Entry 1XNQ (X-ray diffraction, 3.05 A resolution); this record covers chains A and D of the 23 polymer chains in the assembly.

Chain A:
Molecule: 16S ribosomal RNA
Source organism: Thermus thermophilus
Sequence (1522 nucleotides; numbered 0 to 1544 plus 19 insertion-coded residues; 42 numbers in that range are skipped by the numbering (no residue carries them; nothing is unmodelled there); the number before each row is that of its first residue; a row labelled like 190A-190L holds insertion residues (190A, then the next letters in order); numbering starts at 0):
     0 UUUGUUGGAG AGUUUGAUCC UGGCUCAGGG UGAACGCUGG CGGCGUGCCU AAGACAUGCA
    60 AGUCGUGCGG G
    73 CCGCGGGGUU UU
    88 ACUCCG
    95 UGGUC
   101 AGCGGCGGAC GGGUGAGUAA CGCGUGGGU
  129A G
   130 ACCUACCCGG AAGAGGGGGA CAACCCGGGG AAACUCGGGC UAAUCCCCCA UGUGGACCCG
   190 C
190A-190L CCCUUGGGGUGU
   191 GUCCAAAGGG CUUU
   216 GCCCGCUUCC GGAUGGGCCC GCGUCCCAUC AGCUAGUUGG UGGGGUAAUG GCCCACCAAG
   276 GCGACGACGG GUAGCCGGUC UGAGAGGAUG GCCGGCCACA GGGGCACUGA GACACGGGCC
   336 CCACUCCUAC GGGAGGCAGC AGUUAGGAAU CUUCCGCAAU GGGCGCAAGC CUGACGGAGC
   396 GACGCCGCUU GGAGGAAGAA GCCCUUCGGG GUGUAAACUC CUGAA
   442 CCCGGGACGA AACCCCCGAC GA
   474 GGGGACUGAC GGUACCGGG
   494 GUAAUAGCGC CGGCCAACUC CGUGCCAGCA GCCGCGGUAA UACGGAGGGC GCGAGCGUUA
   554 CCCGGAUUCA CUGGGCGUAA AGGGCGUGUA GGCGGCCUGG GGCGUCCCAU GUGAAAGACC
   614 ACGGCUCAAC CGUGGGGGAG CGUGGGAUAC GCUCAGGCUA GACGGUGGGA GAGGGUGGUG
   674 GAAUUCCCGG AGUAGCGGUG AAAUGCGCAG AUACCGGGAG GAACGCCGAU GGCGAAGGCA
   734 GCCACCUGGU CCACCCGUGA CGCUGAGGCG CGAAAGCGUG GGGAGCAAAC CGGAUUAGAU
   794 ACCCGGGUAG UCCACGCCCU AAACGAUGCG CGCUAGGUCU CUGGGUCU
   848 CCUGGGGGCC GAAGCUAACG CGUUAAGCGC GCCGCCUGGG GAGUACGGCC GCAAGGCUGA
   908 AACUCAAAGG AAUUGACGGG GGCCCGCACA AGCGGUGGAG CAUGUGGUUU AAUUCGAAGC
   968 AACGCGAAGA ACCUUACCAG GCCUUGACAU GCUA
 1001A G
  1002 GGAACCCGGG UGAAAGCCUG GGGUGCCCC
1030A-1030D GCGA
  1031 GGGGAGCCCU AGCACAGGUG CUGCAUGGCC GUCGUCAGCU CGUGCCGUGA GGUGUUGGGU
  1091 UAAGUCCCGC AACGAGCGCA ACCCCCGCCG UUAGUUGCCA GCGGUUCGGC CGGGCACUCU
  1151 AACGGGACUG CCCGCGAAA
  1171 GCGGGAGGAA GGAGGGGACG ACGUCUGGUC AGCAUGGCCC UUACGGCCUG GGCGACACAC
  1231 GUGCUACAAU GCCCACUACA AAGCGAUGCC ACCCGGCAAC GGGGAGCUAA UCGCAAAAAG
  1291 GUGGGCCCAG UUCGGAUUGG GGUCUGCAAC CCGACCCCAU GAAGCCGGAA UCGCUAGUAA
  1351 UCGCGGAUCA G
 1361A C
  1362 CAUGCCGCGG UGAAUACGUU CCCGGGCCUU GUACACACCG CCCGUCACGC CAUGGGAGCG
  1422 GGCUCUACCC GAAGUCGCCG GG
  1446 AGCCUACGGG
  1459 CAGGCGCCGA GGGUAGGGCC CGUGACUGGG GCGAAGUCGU AACAAGGUAG CUGUACCGGA
  1519 AGGUGCGGCU GGAUCACCUC CUUUCU
Disordered / not traced: 0-4, 1001A, 1030A-1030D, 1361A, 1535-1538
Bound ions: Mg2+ site 1 near U17 (its only coordinating residue here); Mg2+ site 2 near G21 (its only coordinating residue here); Mg2+ site 3: G46, G394; Mg2+ site 4: C48, G115; Mg2+ site 5 near A53 (its only coordinating residue here); Mg2+ site 6: A59, U387; Mg2+ site 7: G61, U62, G105; Mg2+ site 8: G69, G70, U98; Mg2+ site 9: G107, A325, G326; Mg2+ site 10: A109, G331; Mg2+ site 11: A116, G117, G289; Mg2+ site 12: C121, G124, U125, G126, G236; 63 more Mg2+ sites not listed
Ligand contacts: paromomycin (PAR): C1404, G1405, U1406, C1407, A1408, C1409, C1490, G1491, A1492, A1493, G1494, U1495, C1496

Chain D:
Name: Ribosomal protein S4
Source organism: Thermus thermophilus
Reference sequence: P80373 (RS4_THETH); residues 1-209 here correspond to UniProt positions 0-208 (UniProt number = residue number - 1)
Chain sequence (209 residues; each row starts with the number of its first residue):
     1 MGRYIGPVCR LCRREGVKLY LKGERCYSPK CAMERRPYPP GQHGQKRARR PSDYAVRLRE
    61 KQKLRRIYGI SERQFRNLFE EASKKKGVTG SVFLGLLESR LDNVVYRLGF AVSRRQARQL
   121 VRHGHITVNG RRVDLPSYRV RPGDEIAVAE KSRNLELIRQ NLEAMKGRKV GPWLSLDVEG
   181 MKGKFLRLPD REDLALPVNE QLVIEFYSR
Disordered / not traced: 1
Bound ions: Zn2+: Cys9, Cys12, Cys26, Cys31

Interface between chain A and chain D:
Contacting residue pairs (100):
  A8(A) with Glu205(D), hydrogen bond to the base; Ser208(D), base contact; Arg209(D), hydrogen bond to the base
  A26(A) with Arg209(D), hydrogen bond to the sugar
  G28(A) with Arg76(D), salt bridge to the phosphate
  C400(A) with Arg73(D), salt bridge to the phosphate
  C401(A) with Arg73(D), salt bridge to the phosphate; Asn77(D), hydrogen bond to the phosphate
  G402(A) with Gln74(D), phosphate contact; Leu135(D), sugar contact; Ser137(D), hydrogen bond to the phosphate
  C403(A) with Gln74(D), phosphate contact; Arg122(D), hydrogen bond to the sugar; Pro136(D), phosphate contact; Ser137(D), hydrogen bond to the phosphate
  U404(A) with Gly2(D), base contact; Arg3(D), salt bridge to the phosphate; Arg118(D), salt bridge to the phosphate; Arg122(D), phosphate contact
  U405(A) with Gly2(D), hydrogen bond to the base; Ile5(D), phosphate contact
  G406(A) with Ile5(D), sugar contact; Gln119(D), hydrogen bond to the base
  G407(A) with Arg115(D), salt bridge to the phosphate
  A408(A) with Lys22(D), salt bridge to the phosphate
  G425(A) with Gln42(D), base contact; Gln45(D), phosphate contact
  G426(A) with Arg36(D), salt bridge to the phosphate; Tyr38(D), hydrogen bond to the phosphate; Gly41(D), phosphate contact; Gln42(D), hydrogen bond to the sugar; Gln45(D), hydrogen bond to the phosphate
  U427(A) with Arg13(D), salt bridge to the phosphate; Arg36(D), salt bridge to the phosphate; Pro40(D), phosphate contact; Gly41(D), hydrogen bond to the phosphate
  G428(A) with Pro7(D), phosphate contact; Arg10(D), salt bridge to the phosphate; Arg13(D), phosphate contact; Arg36(D), sugar contact
  U429(A) with Cys9(D), phosphate contact; Arg13(D), salt bridge to the phosphate; Lys22(D), hydrogen bond to the phosphate; Arg25(D), hydrogen bond to the sugar; Ala32(D), phosphate contact; Arg36(D), salt bridge to the phosphate
  A430(A) with Pro7(D), phosphate contact; Val8(D), hydrogen bond to the phosphate; Cys9(D), hydrogen bond to the phosphate; Lys22(D), salt bridge to the phosphate
  C436(A) with Glu156(D), sugar contact; Leu157(D), sugar contact
  U437(A) with Gln119(D), base contact; His123(D), sugar contact; His125(D), hydrogen bond to the sugar; Leu155(D), phosphate contact
  G438(A) with His123(D), sugar contact; His125(D), phosphate contact
  A439(A) with His123(D), salt bridge to the phosphate
  C489(A) with Arg132(D), salt bridge to the phosphate
  G490(A) with Arg132(D), salt bridge to the phosphate
  A496(A) with His123(D), base contact
  C508(A) with Arg209(D), salt bridge to the phosphate
  A509(A) with Ser52(D), hydrogen bond to the phosphate; Tyr54(D), sugar contact; Ala55(D), sugar contact; Leu58(D), sugar contact
  C511(A) with His43(D), hydrogen bond to the base
  U512(A) with Gln42(D), sugar contact; His43(D), sugar contact; Lys46(D), salt bridge to the phosphate
  G540(A) with Gln42(D), hydrogen bond to the base
  G541(A) with Gly41(D), sugar contact; Gln42(D), hydrogen bond to the sugar
  G542(A) with Arg10(D), salt bridge to the phosphate; Arg14(D), hydrogen bond to the phosphate; Gly41(D), sugar contact
  C543(A) with Arg10(D), salt bridge to the phosphate; Arg14(D), salt bridge to the phosphate; Arg59(D), phosphate contact
  G544(A) with Arg59(D), salt bridge to the phosphate; Gln62(D), phosphate contact; Arg66(D), salt bridge to the phosphate
  C545(A) with Lys61(D), salt bridge to the phosphate; Gln62(D), hydrogen bond to the phosphate; Arg65(D), salt bridge to the phosphate; Glu72(D), phosphate contact
  G546(A) with Tyr4(D), base contact; Glu72(D), hydrogen bond to the phosphate; Arg73(D), hydrogen bond to the phosphate
  A547(A) with Gly2(D), hydrogen bond to the phosphate
  G616(A) with Arg141(D), salt bridge to the phosphate
  U619(A) with Arg132(D), base contact; Val133(D), base contact; Asp134(D), hydrogen bond to the base; Leu135(D), base contact; Tyr138(D), sugar contact
  C620(A) with Leu135(D), base contact; Ser137(D), base contact; Tyr138(D), sugar contact
Other interface residues (no listed pair), chain A (44 interface residues in all): C418, C419, C435, G491
Other interface residues (no listed pair), chain D (60 interface residues in all): Gly6, Arg57, Ser71, Lys151, Phe206

Overview:
The interface between chain A and chain D involves 44 residues on one side and 60 on the other, with 28
hydrogen bonds and 27 salt bridges. Among the polar pairs are A8(A)-Glu205(D), A8(A)-Arg209(D) and
U405(A)-Gly2(D). Bound to chain A: paromomycin.
Here chain A is 16S ribosomal RNA and chain D is Ribosomal protein S4, both from Thermus thermophilus. Entry
1XNQ (Structure of an Inosine-Adenine Wobble Base Pair Complex in the Context of the Decoding Center) was
determined by X-ray diffraction (same publication as 1XNR).
